Entry 4RS5 (X-ray diffraction, 3.81 A resolution); this record covers chains G and I of the 15 polymer chains in the assembly.

# Chain G
Name: Capsid protein VP1
From: Enterovirus A71
UniProtKB: F6KTB0 (F6KTB0_9ENTO); the construct has insertions or renumbered stretches relative to UniProt, so the offset changes along the chain: 1-100 = UniProt 566-665; 117-313 = UniProt 666-862
Sequence (313 residues; row label = number of the first residue in the row):
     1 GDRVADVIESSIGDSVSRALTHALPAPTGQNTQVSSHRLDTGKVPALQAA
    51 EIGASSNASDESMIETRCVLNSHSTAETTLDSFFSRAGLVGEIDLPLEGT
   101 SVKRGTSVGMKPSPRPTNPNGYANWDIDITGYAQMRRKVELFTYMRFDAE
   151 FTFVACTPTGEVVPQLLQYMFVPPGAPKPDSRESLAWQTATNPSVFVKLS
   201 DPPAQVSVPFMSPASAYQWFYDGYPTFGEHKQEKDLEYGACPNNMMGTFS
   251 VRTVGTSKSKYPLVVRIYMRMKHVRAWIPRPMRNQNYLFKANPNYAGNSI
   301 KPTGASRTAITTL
Unresolved in the structure: 1-72, 99-118
Sequence notes: insertion (101-116)

# Chain I
Name: Capsid protein VP0
From: Enterovirus A71
UniProtKB: F6KTB0 (F6KTB0_9ENTO); residues -68 to 254 here correspond to UniProt positions 1-323 (UniProt number = residue number + 69)
Sequence (323 residues; numbered -68 to 254; the number before each row is that of its first residue; numbers below 1 keep their minus sign (Met-68 is residue -68)):
   -68 MGSQVSTQRSGSHENSNSATEGSTINYTTINYYKDSYAATAGKQSLKQDP
   -18 DKFANPVKDIFTEMAAPLKSPSAEACGYSDRVAQLTIGNSTITTQEAANI
    32 IVGYGEWPSYCSDSDATAVDKPTRPDVSVNRFYTLDTKLWEKSSKGWYWK
    82 FPDVLTETGVFGQNAQFHYLYRSGFCIHVQCNASKFHQGALLVAVLPEYV
   132 IGTVAGGTGTEDSHPPYKQTQPGADGFELQHPYVLDAGIPISQLTVCPHQ
   182 WINLRTNNCATIIVPYINALPFDSALNHCNFGLLVVPISPLDYDQGATPV
   232 IPITITLAPMCSEFAGLRQAVTQ
Unresolved in the structure: -68 to 10, 48-53, 253-254

# How chain G and chain I interact
Residue-residue contacts (69):
  Thr143(G) - Glu129(I)
  Tyr144(G) - Glu129(I)  hydrogen bond
  Tyr144(G) - Ile198(I)
  Tyr144(G) - Asn199(I)
  Ala214(G) - Ala200(I)  hydrophobic
  Ser215(G) - Ala200(I)  hydrogen bond (backbone-backbone)
  Ala216(G) - Ala200(I)
  Gln218(G) - Glu129(I)
  Gln218(G) - Ala200(I)
  Phe220(G) - Glu129(I)
  Phe220(G) - Val131(I)  hydrophobic
  Tyr221(G) - Glu129(I)
  Tyr221(G) - Val131(I)
  Tyr221(G) - His209(I)
  Asp222(G) - Lys81(I)  salt bridge
  Asp222(G) - Glu129(I)  hydrogen bond (backbone-side chain)
  Asp222(G) - Tyr130(I)
  Asp222(G) - Val131(I)
  Asp222(G) - His209(I)
  Asp222(G) - Cys210(I)  hydrogen bond (backbone-backbone)
  Asp222(G) - Asn211(I)
  Gly223(G) - Asn208(I)
  Tyr224(G) - Pro146(I)
  Tyr224(G) - Pro147(I)
  Tyr224(G) - Tyr148(I)
  Tyr224(G) - Thr151(I)  hydrogen bond
  Tyr224(G) - Asn208(I)  hydrogen bond (backbone-backbone)
  Phe227(G) - Ser205(I)
  Gly228(G) - Asn208(I)  hydrogen bond (backbone-side chain)
  Asp235(G) - His145(I)
  Asp235(G) - Pro146(I)
  Leu236(G) - His145(I)
  Tyr238(G) - Lys81(I)
  Tyr238(G) - Thr151(I)
  Ile278(G) - Tyr35(I)
  Ile278(G) - Pro128(I)  hydrophobic
  Pro279(G) - Tyr35(I)
  Pro279(G) - Val177(I)
  Pro279(G) - Cys178(I)
  Arg280(G) - Leu127(I)
  Arg280(G) - Pro128(I)  hydrogen bond (side chain-backbone)
  Arg280(G) - Glu129(I)  hydrogen bond (side chain-backbone)
  Pro281(G) - Ile170(I)  hydrophobic
  Pro281(G) - Pro171(I)
  Pro281(G) - Gln174(I)
  Met282(G) - Pro171(I)
  Met282(G) - Gln174(I)  hydrogen bond (backbone-side chain)
  Arg283(G) - Ala168(I)  hydrogen bond (side chain-backbone)
  Arg283(G) - Gly169(I)
  Asn284(G) - Tyr164(I)
  Asn284(G) - Val165(I)
  Asn284(G) - Gly169(I)  hydrogen bond (backbone-backbone)
  Asn284(G) - Ile170(I)
  Asn284(G) - Pro171(I)
  Gln285(G) - Val165(I)
  Gln285(G) - Gly169(I)
  Pro293(G) - Val131(I)  hydrophobic
  Pro293(G) - Ala168(I)
  Asn294(G) - Gly133(I)
  Asn294(G) - Thr134(I)  hydrogen bond (side chain-backbone)
  Tyr295(G) - Gly133(I)
  Tyr295(G) - His162(I)  hydrogen bond
  Tyr295(G) - Val165(I)
  Tyr295(G) - Asp167(I)
  Tyr295(G) - Ala168(I)
  Tyr295(G) - Gly169(I)
  Gly297(G) - Val135(I)
  Thr303(G) - Tyr164(I)  hydrogen bond
  Thr303(G) - Pro171(I)
Also at the interface, not in a pair above, chain G (35 interface residues in all): Glu140, Glu229, Phe289, Asn292, Asn298, Pro302
Also at the interface, not in a pair above, chain I (40 interface residues in all): Ile132, Ala136, Glu142, Gln152, Leu175, Leu201

# Summary
35 residues of chain G and 40 residues of chain I are in contact; the contacts include 15 hydrogen bonds and 1
salt bridge. Polar pairs include Asp222(G)-Lys81(I), Tyr144(G)-Glu129(I) and Asp222(G)-Glu129(I).
Here chain G is Capsid protein VP1 and chain I is Capsid protein VP0, both from Enterovirus A71. Entry 4RS5
(Crystal structure of an uncoating intermediate of a EV71 recombinant virus) was determined by X-ray
diffraction (same publication as 4RQP and 4RR3).
